4QLS - chains M and b of the 28 polymer chains in the assembly; structure by X-ray diffraction, 2.80 A resolution.

# Chain M
Name: Proteasome subunit beta type-7
Organism: Saccharomyces cerevisiae
Notes: EC 3.4.25.1
UniProt: P30657 (PSB7_YEAST); residues -12 to 233 here correspond to UniProt positions 21-266 (UniProt number = residue number + 33)
Chain sequence (246 residues; each row starts with the number of its first residue; numbers below 1 keep their minus sign (Thr-12 is residue -12)):
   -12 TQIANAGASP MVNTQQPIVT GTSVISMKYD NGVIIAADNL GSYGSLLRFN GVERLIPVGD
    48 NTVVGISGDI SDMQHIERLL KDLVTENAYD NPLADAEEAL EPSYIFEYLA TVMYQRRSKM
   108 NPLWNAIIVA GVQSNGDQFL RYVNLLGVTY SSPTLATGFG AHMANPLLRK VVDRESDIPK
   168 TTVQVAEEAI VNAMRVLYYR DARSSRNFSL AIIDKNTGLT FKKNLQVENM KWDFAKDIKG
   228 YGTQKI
Not modelled in the structure: -12 to 0

# Chain b
Name: Proteasome subunit beta type-1
Organism: Saccharomyces cerevisiae
Notes: EC 3.4.25.1
UniProt: P38624 (PSB1_YEAST); residues 1-196 here correspond to UniProt positions 20-215 (UniProt number = residue number + 19)
Chain sequence (196 residues; each row starts with the number of its first residue):
     1 TSIMAVTFKD GVILGADSRT TTGAYIANRV TDKLTRVHDK IWCCRSGSAA DTQAIADIVQ
    61 YHLELYTSQY GTPSTETAAS VFKELCYENK DNLTAGIIVA GYDDKNKGEV YTIPLGGSVH
   121 KLPYAIAGSG STFIYGYCDK NFRENMSKEE TVDFIKHSLS QAIKWDGSSG GVIRMVVLTA
   181 AGVERLIFYP DEYEQL
Swiss-Prot annotation at these positions:
  - active site: Thr1 (Nucleophile)

# Interface between chain M and chain b
Residue-residue contacts (61; chain M residue first):
  Ser32(M) with Trp165(b); Asp166(b); Gly167(b), hydrogen bond (backbone-backbone)
  Leu33(M) with Phe133(b), hydrophobic; Trp165(b)
  Leu34(M) with Lys164(b); Trp165(b), hydrogen bond (backbone-backbone); Gly167(b)
  Arg35(M) with Trp165(b)
  Phe146(M) with Ala24(b); Tyr25(b)
  Tyr185(M) with Glu194(b), hydrogen bond
  Tyr186(M) with Ile26(b); Arg29(b)
  Arg187(M) with Ala24(b); Tyr25(b); Ile26(b), hydrogen bond (backbone-backbone); Ala27(b), hydrogen bond (side chain-backbone); Asn28(b)
  Asp188(M) with Ala24(b); Ile26(b)
  Ala189(M) with Arg19(b); Thr21(b); Ala24(b), hydrogen bond (backbone-backbone); Ile26(b); Gly167(b)
  Arg190(M) with Ala24(b)
  Arg193(M) with Asp191(b), salt bridge; Glu194(b), salt bridge
  Lys218(M) with Arg29(b), hydrogen bond (backbone-side chain)
  Trp219(M) with Arg29(b); Gly171(b); Val172(b), hydrophobic; Tyr189(b); Pro190(b)
  Asp220(M) with Tyr189(b)
  Phe221(M) with Arg29(b); Val30(b), hydrophobic
  Ala222(M) with Val30(b), hydrophobic; Val172(b), hydrophobic; Arg174(b), hydrogen bond (backbone-side chain); Ile187(b), hydrophobic
  Lys223(M) with Ile187(b); Tyr189(b)
  Ile225(M) with Val30(b); Arg174(b)
  Lys226(M) with Asp32(b)
  Gly227(M) with Asp32(b), hydrogen bond (backbone-side chain)
  Tyr228(M) with Thr35(b); Arg45(b); Gln53(b), hydrogen bond (side chain-backbone); Ala56(b); Asp57(b), hydrogen bond
  Gln231(M) with Asp32(b); Leu34(b); Thr35(b); Arg36(b), hydrogen bond (side chain-backbone); Trp42(b); Arg185(b)
  Ile233(M) with Trp42(b); Arg185(b), hydrogen bond (backbone-side chain)
Other interface residues (no listed pair), chain M (26 interface residues in all): Met150, Met217
Other interface residues (no listed pair), chain b (36 interface residues in all): Gly23, Ile163, Ser168, Val183

# Overview
26 residues of chain M and 36 residues of chain b are in contact, with 13 hydrogen bonds and 2 salt bridges.
Polar contacts include Arg193(M)-Asp191(b), Arg193(M)-Glu194(b) and Tyr185(M)-Glu194(b). Curated annotation
(UniProt) lists active-site residue Thr1(b) on chain b.
Chain M is Proteasome subunit beta type-7 and chain b is Proteasome subunit beta type-1, both from
Saccharomyces cerevisiae; the structure, yCP in complex with tripeptidic epoxyketone inhibitor 11, was
determined by X-ray diffraction, deposited together with 4QLQ, 4QLT, 4QLU and 4QLV.
